Entry 6N8P (X-ray diffraction, 3.19 A resolution); this record covers chain A.

# Chain A
Name: Lethal(2) giant larvae protein homolog 2
Source organism: Homo sapiens
Reference sequence: Q6P1M3 (L2GL2_HUMAN); residues 13-978 here = UniProt positions 13-978
Amino-acid sequence (979 residues; each row starts with the number of its first residue):
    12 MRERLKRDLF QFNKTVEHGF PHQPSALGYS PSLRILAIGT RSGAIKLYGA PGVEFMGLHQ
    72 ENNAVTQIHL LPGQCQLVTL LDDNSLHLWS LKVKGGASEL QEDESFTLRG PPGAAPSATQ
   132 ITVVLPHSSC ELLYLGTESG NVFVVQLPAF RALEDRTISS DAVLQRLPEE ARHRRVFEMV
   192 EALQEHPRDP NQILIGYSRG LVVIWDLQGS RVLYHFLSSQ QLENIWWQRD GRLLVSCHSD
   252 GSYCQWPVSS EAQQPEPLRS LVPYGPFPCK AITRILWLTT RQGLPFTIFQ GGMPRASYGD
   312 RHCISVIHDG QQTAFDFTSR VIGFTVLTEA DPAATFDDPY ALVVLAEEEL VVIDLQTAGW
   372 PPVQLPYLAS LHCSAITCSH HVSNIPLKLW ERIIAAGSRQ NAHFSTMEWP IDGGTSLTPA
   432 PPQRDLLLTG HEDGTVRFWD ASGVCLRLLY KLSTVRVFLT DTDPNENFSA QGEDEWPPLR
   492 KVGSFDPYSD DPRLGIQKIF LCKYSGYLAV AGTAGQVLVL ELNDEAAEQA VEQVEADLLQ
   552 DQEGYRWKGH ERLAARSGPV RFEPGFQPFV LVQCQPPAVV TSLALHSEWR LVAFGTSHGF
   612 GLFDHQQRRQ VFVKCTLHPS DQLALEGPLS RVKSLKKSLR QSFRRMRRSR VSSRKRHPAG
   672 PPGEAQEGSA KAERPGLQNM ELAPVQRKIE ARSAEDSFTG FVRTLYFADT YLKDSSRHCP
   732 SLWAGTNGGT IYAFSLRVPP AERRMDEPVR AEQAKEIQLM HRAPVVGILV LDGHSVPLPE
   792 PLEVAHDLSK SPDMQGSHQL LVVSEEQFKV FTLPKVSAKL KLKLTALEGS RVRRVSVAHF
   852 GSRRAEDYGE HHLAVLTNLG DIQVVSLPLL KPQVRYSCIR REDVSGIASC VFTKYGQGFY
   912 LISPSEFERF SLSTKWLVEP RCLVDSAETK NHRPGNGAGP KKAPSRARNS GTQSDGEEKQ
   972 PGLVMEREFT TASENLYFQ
Unresolved in the structure: 12-17, 471-484, 635-707, 853-858, 938-990
Differences from the reference sequence: initiating methionine (12); expression tag (979-990)
Swiss-Prot annotation at these positions:
  - modified residue (Phosphoserine): Ser653, Ser965
From the paper describing this entry:
  - post-translational modification sites: Ser641, Ser645, Ser649, Ser653, Ser660, Ser663, Ser680

# Summary
The paper reports modification sites Ser641, Ser645 and Ser649 among others.
Chain A is Lethal(2) giant larvae protein homolog 2 (Homo sapiens); the structure, Crystal structure of the
human cell polarity protein Lethal Giant Larvae 2 (Lgl2). Unphosphorylated, crystal form ..., was determined
by X-ray diffraction (same publication as 6N8Q, 6N8R and 6N8S).
